2Z5C - chains A and B of the 3 polymer chains in the assembly; structure by X-ray diffraction, 2.90 A resolution.

# Chain A
Name: Protein YPL144W
From: Saccharomyces cerevisiae
Reference sequence: Q12245 (YP144_YEAST); numbering as in UniProt (aligned over 1-148)
Amino-acid sequence (151 residues; each row starts with the number of its first residue; numbers below 1 keep their minus sign (Gly-2 is residue -2)):
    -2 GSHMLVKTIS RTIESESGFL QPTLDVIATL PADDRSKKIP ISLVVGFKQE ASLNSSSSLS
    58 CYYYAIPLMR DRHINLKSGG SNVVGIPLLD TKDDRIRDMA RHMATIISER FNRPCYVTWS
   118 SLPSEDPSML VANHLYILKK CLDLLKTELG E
Disordered / not traced: -2 to 3, 13-17, 31-33, 48-51, 70-77, 148
Construct notes: expression tag (-2 to 0)

# Chain B
Name: Uncharacterized protein YLR021W
From: Saccharomyces cerevisiae
Reference sequence: Q07951 (YL021_YEAST); residue numbers follow UniProt; this construct covers 1-60, 91-179
Amino-acid sequence (149 residues; row label = number of the first residue in the row; note: 30 numbers in that range are skipped by the numbering (no residue carries them; nothing is unmodelled there)):
     1 MISYEFQTHL PKGKDSSLNA SSENKELYVQ ATHFNNTILL QIRLNGEMDS TYEVSSKGLN
    91 HLSDYQVVTK LGDSADPKVP VVCVQIAELY RRVILPEVSG TMAQDNMQFS LLISMSSKIW
   151 RATKEQSADD NDFGKLVFVL KCIKDMYAK
Disordered / not traced: 1, 10-24, 60, 91-94, 127-137, 151-160, 179

# Interface between chain A and chain B
Contacting residue pairs - 38 pairs, chain A then chain B:
  Thr5(A) - Glu5(B)
  Thr5(A) - Tyr28(B)  hydrogen bond
  Ile24(A) - Ser3(B)
  Ile24(A) - Gln30(B)
  Ile24(A) - Thr32(B)
  Thr26(A) - Gln41(B)  hydrogen bond
  Thr26(A) - Arg43(B)
  Lys35(A) - Glu47(B)
  Ile36(A) - Arg43(B)
  Ile36(A) - Asn45(B)
  Ile36(A) - Gly46(B)
  Pro37(A) - Arg43(B)  hydrogen bond (backbone-side chain)
  Pro37(A) - Gly46(B)
  Pro37(A) - Met48(B)
  Ser39(A) - Gln41(B)  hydrogen bond
  Ser39(A) - Arg43(B)
  Val41(A) - Phe34(B)  hydrophobic
  Ser53(A) - Asn35(B)  hydrogen bond (backbone-side chain)
  Ser54(A) - Phe34(B)
  Ser54(A) - Asn35(B)  hydrogen bond (backbone-backbone)
  Ser55(A) - Phe34(B)
  Ser55(A) - Asn35(B)
  Ser55(A) - Asn36(B)
  Leu56(A) - Phe34(B)
  Leu56(A) - Asn36(B)  hydrogen bond (backbone-side chain)
  Leu56(A) - Thr37(B)
  Leu56(A) - Leu39(B)  hydrophobic
  Tyr59(A) - Leu39(B)  hydrophobic
  Tyr59(A) - Leu142(B)  hydrophobic
  Tyr59(A) - Ser144(B)  hydrogen bond
  Tyr61(A) - Leu101(B)  hydrophobic
  Leu85(A) - Thr51(B)
  Leu85(A) - Lys100(B)  hydrogen bond (backbone-side chain)
  Leu86(A) - Leu142(B)  hydrophobic
  Tyr113(A) - Met48(B)  hydrogen bond (side chain-backbone)
  Tyr113(A) - Asp49(B)
  Tyr113(A) - Thr51(B)
  Ser117(A) - Phe34(B)
Other interface residues (no listed pair), chain A (21 interface residues in all): Ser7, Ile38, Thr115
Other interface residues (no listed pair), chain B (25 interface residues in all): Ile2, Ser50, Glu53

# In short
Chain A and chain B form an interface of 21 and 25 residues respectively; the contacts include 10 hydrogen
bonds. Among the polar pairs are Thr5(A)-Tyr28(B), Thr26(A)-Gln41(B) and Pro37(A)-Arg43(B).
Chain A is Protein YPL144W and chain B is Uncharacterized protein YLR021W, both from Saccharomyces cerevisiae;
the structure, Crystal Structure of a Novel Chaperone Complex for Yeast 20S Proteasome Assembly, was
determined by X-ray diffraction (same publication as 2Z5B).
